Entry 6L9N (X-ray diffraction, 2.60 A resolution); this record covers chains A and C of the 3 polymer chains in the assembly.

== Chain A ==
Molecule: MHC
Organism: Homo sapiens
Chain sequence (278 residues; numbered 0 to 277; the number before each row is that of its first residue; numbering starts at 0):
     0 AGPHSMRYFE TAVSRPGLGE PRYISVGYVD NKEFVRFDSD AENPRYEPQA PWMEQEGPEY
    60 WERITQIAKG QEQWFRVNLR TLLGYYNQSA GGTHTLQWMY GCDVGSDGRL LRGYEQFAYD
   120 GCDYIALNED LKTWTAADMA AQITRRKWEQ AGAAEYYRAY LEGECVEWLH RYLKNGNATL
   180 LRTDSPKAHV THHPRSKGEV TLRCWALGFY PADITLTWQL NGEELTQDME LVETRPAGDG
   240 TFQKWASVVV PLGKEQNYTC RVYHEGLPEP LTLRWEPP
Disulfides: Cys101-Cys164, Cys203-Cys259

== Chain C ==
Molecule: Ser-pro-ser-tyr-ala-tyr-his-gln-phe
Organism: Homo sapiens
Chain sequence (9 residues; each row starts with the number of its first residue):
     1 SPSYAYHQF

== Chain A / chain C interface ==
Pairs across the interface (47; chain A residue first):
  Met5(A) - Ser1(C)
  Tyr7(A) - Ser1(C)  hydrogen bond (side chain-backbone)
  Tyr7(A) - Pro2(C)
  Tyr45(A) - Pro2(C)
  Arg62(A) - Ser1(C)  hydrogen bond
  Ile63(A) - Ser1(C)
  Ile63(A) - Pro2(C)
  Ile66(A) - Pro2(C)
  Ile66(A) - Tyr4(C)
  Gln70(A) - Ser3(C)
  Gln70(A) - Tyr4(C)
  Gln70(A) - Ala5(C)  hydrogen bond (side chain-backbone)
  Trp73(A) - Ala5(C)
  Trp73(A) - Tyr6(C)
  Trp73(A) - His7(C)  hydrogen bond (side chain-backbone)
  Trp73(A) - Gln8(C)
  Trp73(A) - Phe9(C)  hydrophobic
  Val76(A) - Gln8(C)
  Asn77(A) - Gln8(C)
  Asn77(A) - Phe9(C)  hydrogen bond (side chain-backbone)
  Thr80(A) - Phe9(C)
  Leu81(A) - Phe9(C)  hydrophobic
  Tyr84(A) - Phe9(C)  hydrogen bond (side chain-backbone)
  Leu95(A) - Phe9(C)  hydrophobic
  Trp97(A) - Ser3(C)
  Trp97(A) - Tyr4(C)
  Trp97(A) - Ala5(C)  hydrophobic
  Tyr99(A) - Pro2(C)
  Tyr99(A) - Ser3(C)  hydrogen bond (side chain-backbone)
  Phe116(A) - Phe9(C)  hydrophobic
  Tyr123(A) - Phe9(C)  hydrophobic
  Thr143(A) - Phe9(C)  hydrogen bond (side chain-backbone)
  Lys146(A) - Gln8(C)
  Lys146(A) - Phe9(C)  hydrogen bond (side chain-backbone)
  Trp147(A) - His7(C)
  Trp147(A) - Gln8(C)  hydrogen bond (side chain-backbone)
  Trp147(A) - Phe9(C)  hydrophobic
  Ala152(A) - His7(C)
  Tyr155(A) - Tyr4(C)  hydrogen bond (side chain-backbone)
  Tyr155(A) - Ala5(C)
  Tyr155(A) - Tyr6(C)
  Tyr155(A) - His7(C)
  Tyr156(A) - Ala5(C)  hydrogen bond (side chain-backbone)
  Tyr159(A) - Ser1(C)  hydrogen bond (side chain-backbone)
  Tyr159(A) - Ser3(C)
  Trp167(A) - Ser1(C)
  Tyr171(A) - Ser1(C)  hydrogen bond (side chain-backbone)
Other interface residues (no listed pair), chain A (34 interface residues in all): Glu9, Tyr59, Gln65, Gly69, Ala150, Gly151, Glu163

== Summary ==
Chain A and chain C form an interface of 34 and 9 residues respectively; the contacts include 14 hydrogen
bonds. Polar pairs include Tyr7(A)-Ser1(C), Arg62(A)-Ser1(C) and Gln70(A)-Ala5(C).
Chain A is MHC and chain C is Ser-pro-ser-tyr-ala-tyr-his-gln-phe, both from Homo sapiens; the structure,
H2-Ld complexed with A5 peptide, was determined by X-ray diffraction, deposited together with 6L9K, 6L9L and
6L9M.
